8FNM - chains A and H of the 12 polymer chains in the assembly; structure by electron microscopy, 2.80 A resolution.

Chain A (and H):
Molecule: Lamina-associated polypeptide 2, isoforms beta/gamma, Integrase
From: Homo sapiens
Notes: EC 2.7.7.-, 3.1.-.-; chain H of this document is another copy of the same molecule, construct and numbering; everything in this record applies to it too
Reference sequence: chimeric construct of P42167, P12497: residues -55 to -3 from P42167 (LAP2B_HUMAN) positions 48-100 (UniProt number = residue number + 103); residues 1-288 from P12497 positions 1148-1435 (UniProt number = residue number + 1147)
Amino-acid sequence (364 residues; each row starts with the number of its first residue; numbers below 1 keep their minus sign (Gly-75 is residue -75)):
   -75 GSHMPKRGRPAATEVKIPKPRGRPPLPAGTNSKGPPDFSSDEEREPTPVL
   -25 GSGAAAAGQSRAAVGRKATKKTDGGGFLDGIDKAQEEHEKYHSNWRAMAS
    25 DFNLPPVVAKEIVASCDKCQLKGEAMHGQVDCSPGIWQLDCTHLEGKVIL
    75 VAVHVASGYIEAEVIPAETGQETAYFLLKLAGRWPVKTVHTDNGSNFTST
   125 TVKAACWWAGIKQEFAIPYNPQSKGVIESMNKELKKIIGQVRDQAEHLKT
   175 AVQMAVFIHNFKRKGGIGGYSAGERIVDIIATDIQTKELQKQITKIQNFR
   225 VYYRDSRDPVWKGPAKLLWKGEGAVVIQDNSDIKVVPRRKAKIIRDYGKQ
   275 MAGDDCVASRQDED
Unresolved in the structure: -75 to 0, 229-235, 269-288 (chain H: -75 to 1, 40-56, 140-148, 229-234, 271-288)
Differences from the reference sequence: expression tag (-75 to -56); conflict Gly-54 (Asn49 in P42167), Gln-17 (Arg86 in P42167); linker (-2 to 0); engineered mutation Ala140 (Gly1287 in P12497), Lys148 (Gln1295 in P12497)
UniProt features mapped onto this chain:
  - modified residue: Thr-46 (Phosphothreonine), Ser-44 (Phosphoserine), Ser-37 (Phosphoserine), Ser-36 (Phosphoserine), Thr-29 (Phosphothreonine), Ser-24 (Phosphoserine), Arg-15 (Omega-N-methylarginine)
  - zinc finger: Asp3 to Gln44 (Integrase-type)
  - DNA-binding region: Phe223 to Asp270 (Integrase-type)
  - binding site (Zn(2+)): His12, His16, Cys40, Cys43
  - binding site (Mg(2+)): Asp64, Asp116, Glu152
Metal / ion sites: Zn2+: His12, His16, Cys40, Cys43; Mg2+ site 1: Asp64, Asp116 (together with Dolutegravir); Mg2+ site 2: Asp64, Glu152 (together with Dolutegravir)
Small-molecule neighbours: Dolutegravir: Asp64, Cys65, Asp116, Asn117, Gly118, Tyr143, Pro145, Gln146, Lys148, Glu152, Asn155
What the authors report for this chain:
  - contacts within the chain: Lys148-Glu152 (salt bridge)
  - catalytic residues: Glu152 (citing earlier work)
  - mutagenesis - E138K: unchanged catalytic activity
  - mutagenesis - G140A (3- to 5-fold), Q148K (5- to 10-fold): decreased catalytic activity
  - mutagenesis - Q148K: decreased growth

Interface between chain A and chain H:
Contacting residue pairs - 7 pairs, chain A then chain H:
  Lys14(A) - Trp131(H)  hydrogen bond (side chain-backbone)
  Lys14(A) - Trp132(H)  hydrogen bond (side chain-backbone)
  Tyr15(A) - Trp132(H)  hydrogen bond (side chain-backbone)
  Tyr15(A) - Ala133(H)
  Ser24(A) - Lys215(H)
  Asn27(A) - Thr218(H)
  Asn27(A) - Lys219(H)
Other interface residues (no listed pair), chain H (7 interface residues in all): Gly134

Summary:
Chain A and chain H form an interface of 4 and 7 residues respectively, with 3 hydrogen bonds. Among the polar
pairs are Lys14(A)-Trp131(H), Lys14(A)-Trp132(H) and Tyr15(A)-Trp132(H). Bound to chain A: Dolutegravir. From
the paper: the catalytic residue Glu152(A); G140A and Q148K of chain A reduce catalytic activity.
Both chains are Lamina-associated polypeptide 2, isoforms beta/gamma, Integrase (Homo sapiens). Entry 8FNM
(Structure of G140A/Q148K HIV-1 intasome with Dolutegravir bound) was determined by electron microscopy
together with 8FND, 8FNG, 8FNH, 8FNJ, 8FNL, 8FNO, 8FNP and 8FNQ from the same study.
